Entry 7UXR (X-ray diffraction, 1.42 A resolution); this record covers chains A and B.

Chain A (and B):
Name: TIR domain protein
Organism: Bacteroides thetaiotaomicron
Notes: chain B of this document is another copy of the same molecule, construct and numbering; everything in this record applies to it too
UniProt: A0A0P0FGV9 (A0A0P0FGV9_BACT4); residues 156-287 here = UniProt positions 156-287
Amino-acid sequence (177 residues; each row starts with the number of its first residue):
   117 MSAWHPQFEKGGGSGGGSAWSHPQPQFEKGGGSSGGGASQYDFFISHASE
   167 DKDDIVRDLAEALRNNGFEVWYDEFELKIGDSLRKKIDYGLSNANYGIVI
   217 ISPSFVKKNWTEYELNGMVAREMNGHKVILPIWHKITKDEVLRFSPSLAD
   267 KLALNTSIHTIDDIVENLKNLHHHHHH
Unresolved in the structure: 117-154 (chain B: 117-155)
Differences from the reference sequence: expression tag (117-155, 288-293)
Curated features (UniProtKB/Swiss-Prot):
  - active site: Glu-230
  - site: Trp-226 (Important for ADPR cyclization)
  - mutagenesis: Trp-226 (W226A: 50% 2'cADPR produced, production of ADPR rises; W226F: 50% 2'cADPR produced, very little ADPR made; W226Y: 60% 2-cADPR produced, very little ADPR made)
Reported in the primary citation:
  - catalytic residues: Glu-230 (by similarity / conservation)

Chain A / chain B interface:
Residue-residue contacts (31):
  Trp-249(A) / Ser-273(B)
  His-250(A) / Thr-253(B)
  Lys-251(A) / Lys-251(B)
  Lys-251(A) / Thr-253(B)
  Lys-251(A) / Glu-256(B)  salt bridge
  Ile-252(A) / Ser-273(B)
  Thr-253(A) / His-250(B)
  Thr-253(A) / Thr-272(B)
  Lys-254(A) / Thr-272(B)  hydrogen bond (backbone-backbone)
  Lys-254(A) / Ser-273(B)
  Lys-254(A) / Ile-274(B)
  Lys-254(A) / Thr-276(B)
  Asp-255(A) / Thr-276(B)
  Asp-255(A) / Ile-277(B)  hydrogen bond (side chain-backbone)
  Glu-256(A) / Lys-251(B)  salt bridge
  Leu-258(A) / Thr-276(B)
  Asn-271(A) / Ser-273(B)  hydrogen bond
  Asn-271(A) / Ile-274(B)
  Thr-272(A) / Thr-253(B)
  Thr-272(A) / Lys-254(B)  hydrogen bond (backbone-backbone)
  Ser-273(A) / Trp-249(B)
  Ser-273(A) / Ile-252(B)
  Ser-273(A) / Lys-254(B)
  Ser-273(A) / Asn-271(B)  hydrogen bond
  Ser-273(A) / Ser-273(B)  hydrogen bond
  Ile-274(A) / Lys-254(B)
  Ile-274(A) / Asn-271(B)
  Thr-276(A) / Lys-254(B)
  Thr-276(A) / Asp-255(B)
  Thr-276(A) / Leu-258(B)
  Ile-277(A) / Asp-255(B)  hydrogen bond (backbone-side chain)
Interface residues without a listed pair, chain A (17 interface residues in all): Pro-219, His-275
Interface residues without a listed pair, chain B (17 interface residues in all): Pro-219, His-275

Overview:
The chain A/chain B interface involves 17 residues from each chain, with 7 hydrogen bonds and 2 salt bridges.
Polar contacts include Lys-251(A)/Glu-256(B), Asp-255(A)/Ile-277(B) and Asn-271(A)/Ser-273(B). UniProt lists
active-site residue Glu-230(A) and one mutagenesis site on chain A. The paper reports the catalytic residue
Glu-230(A).
Both chains are TIR domain protein (Bacteroides thetaiotaomicron). Entry 7UXR (Crystal structure of the BtTir
TIR domain) was determined by X-ray diffraction, deposited together with 7UWG, 7UXT and 7UXU.
